PDB entry 8RIG | electron microscopy, 3.41 A resolution | chains 2 and 5 of the 8 polymer chains in the assembly

[Chain 2]
Name: DNA replication licensing factor MCM2
Organism: Saccharomyces cerevisiae S288C
Notes: EC 3.6.4.12
Reference sequence: P29469 (MCM2_YEAST); residue numbers follow UniProt; this construct covers 1-868
Sequence (868 residues; numbered 1 to 868; the number before each row is that of its first residue):
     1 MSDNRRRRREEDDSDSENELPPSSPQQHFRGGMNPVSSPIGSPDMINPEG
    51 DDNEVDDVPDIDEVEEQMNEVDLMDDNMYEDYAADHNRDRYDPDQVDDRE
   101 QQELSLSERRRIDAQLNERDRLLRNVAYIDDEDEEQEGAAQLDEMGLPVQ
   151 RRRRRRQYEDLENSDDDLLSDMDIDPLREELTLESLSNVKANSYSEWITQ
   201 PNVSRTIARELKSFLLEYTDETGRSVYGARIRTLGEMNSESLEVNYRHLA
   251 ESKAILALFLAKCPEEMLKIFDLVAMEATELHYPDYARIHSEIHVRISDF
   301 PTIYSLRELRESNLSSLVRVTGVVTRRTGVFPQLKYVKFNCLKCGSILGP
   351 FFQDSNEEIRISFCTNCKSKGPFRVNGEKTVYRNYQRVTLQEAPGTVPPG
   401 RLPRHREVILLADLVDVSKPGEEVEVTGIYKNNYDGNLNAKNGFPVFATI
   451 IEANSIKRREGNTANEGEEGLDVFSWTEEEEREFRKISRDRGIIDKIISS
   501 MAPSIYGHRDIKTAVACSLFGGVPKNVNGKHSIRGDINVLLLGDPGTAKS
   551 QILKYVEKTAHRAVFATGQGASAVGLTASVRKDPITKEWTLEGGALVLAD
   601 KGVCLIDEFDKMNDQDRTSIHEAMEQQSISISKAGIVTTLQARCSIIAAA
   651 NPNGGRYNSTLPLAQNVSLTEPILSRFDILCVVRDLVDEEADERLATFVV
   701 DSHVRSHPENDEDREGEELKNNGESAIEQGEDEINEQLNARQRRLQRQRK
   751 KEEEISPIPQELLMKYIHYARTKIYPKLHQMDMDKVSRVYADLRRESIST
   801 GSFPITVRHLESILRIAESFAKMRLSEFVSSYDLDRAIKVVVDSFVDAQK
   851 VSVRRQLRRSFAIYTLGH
Unresolved in the structure: 1-180, 460-472, 711-755, 865-868
Metal / ion sites: Zn2+: Cys341, Cys344, Cys364, Cys367; Mg2+: Ser550 (together with ATP)
Ligand contacts:
  - ADP (adenosine-5'-diphosphate): His531, Ile533, Arg676, Val807, Arg808, Glu811
  - ATP (adenosine-5'-triphosphate): Ser504, Ile505, Tyr506, Pro545, Gly546, Thr547, Ala548, Lys549, Ser550, Gln551, Glu608, Asn651, Leu695, Phe698
Swiss-Prot annotation at these positions:
  - zinc finger: Cys341 to Cys367 (C4-type)
  - motif: Ser675 to Asp678 (Arginine finger)
  - binding site (ATP): Gly543 to Ser550
  - modified residue (Phosphoserine): Ser14, Ser16, Ser23, Ser164, Ser170
  - natural variant: Glu392 (E392K: In allele MCM2-1)
  - mutagenesis: Cys364 (C364Y/F/S/H: Loss of activity), Cys367 (C367Y/F/S/H: Loss of activity), Lys549 (K549A: Reduces MCM2-7 complex helicase activity. Abolishes MCM2-7 complex helicase activity; when associated with MCM5 A-422. Reduces MCM2-7 complex helicase activity; when associated with MCM3 A-415), Arg676 (R676A: Loss of MCM2-7 complex helicase activity)

[Chain 5]
Name: Minichromosome maintenance protein 5
Organism: Saccharomyces cerevisiae S288C
Notes: EC 3.6.4.12
Reference sequence: P29496 (MCM5_YEAST); residue numbers follow UniProt; this construct covers 1-775
Sequence (775 residues; numbered 1 to 775; the number before each row is that of its first residue):
     1 MSFDRPEIYSAPVLQGESPNDDDNTEIIKSFKNFILEFRLDSQFIYRDQL
    51 RNNILVKNYSLTVNMEHLIGYNEDIYKKLSDEPSDIIPLFETAITQVAKR
   101 ISILSRAQSANNNDKDPENTSMDTDSLLLNSLPTFQLILNSNANQIPLRD
   151 LDSEHVSKIVRLSGIIISTSVLSSRATYLSIMCRNCRHTTSITINNFNSI
   201 TGNTVSLPRSCLSTIESESSMANESNIGDESTKKNCGPDPYIIIHESSKF
   251 IDQQFLKLQEIPELVPVGEMPRNLTMTCDRYLTNKVIPGTRVTIVGIYSI
   301 YNSKNGAGSGRSGGGNGGSGVAIRTPYIKILGIQSDVETSSIWNSVTMFT
   351 EEEEEEFLQLSRNPKLYEILTNSIAPSIFGNEDIKKAIVCLLMGGSKKIL
   401 PDGMRLRGDINVLLLGDPGTAKSQLLKFVEKVSPIAVYTSGKGSSAAGLT
   451 ASVQRDPMTREFYLEGGAMVLADGGVVCIDEFDKMRDEDRVAIHEAMEQQ
   501 TISIAKAGITTVLNSRTSVLAAANPIYGRYDDLKSPGDNIDFQTTILSRF
   551 DMIFIVKDDHNEERDISIANHVINIHTGNANAMQNQQEENGSEISIEKMK
   601 RYITYCRLKCAPRLSPQAAEKLSSNFVTIRKQLLINELESTERSSIPITI
   651 RQLEAIIRITESLAKLELSPIAQERHVDEAIRLFQASTMDAASQDPIGGL
   701 NQASGTSLSEIRRFEQELKRRLPIGWSTSYQTLRREFVDTHRFSQLALDK
   751 ALYALEKHETIQLRHQGQNIYRSGV
Unresolved in the structure: 1-24, 106-130, 195-203, 215-233, 303-320, 702-775
Metal / ion sites: Zn2+: Cys183, Cys186, Cys211, Cys236; Mg2+: Ser423 (together with ADP)
Ligand contacts:
  - ADP (adenosine-5'-diphosphate), molecule 1: Ser377, Ile378, Phe379, Asn381, Asp417, Pro418, Gly419, Thr420, Ala421, Lys422, Ser423, Gln424, Val572
  - ADP, molecule 2: Glu498, Gln499, Ile650, Arg651, Glu654
Swiss-Prot annotation at these positions:
  - motif: Ser548 to Asp551 (Arginine finger)
  - binding site (ATP): Gly416 to Ser423
  - mutagenesis: Lys422 (K422A: Loss of MCM2-7 complex helicase activity)

[How chain 2 and chain 5 interact]
Contacting residue pairs - 96 pairs, chain 2 then chain 5:
  Arg327(2) - Arg149(5)
  Arg327(2) - Glu269(5)  salt bridge
  Arg327(2) - Arg272(5)
  Phe331(2) - Ile323(5)  hydrophobic
  Phe331(2) - Arg324(5)
  Pro332(2) - Ile300(5)  hydrophobic
  Pro332(2) - Ile323(5)
  Pro332(2) - Arg324(5)  hydrogen bond (backbone-backbone)
  Gln333(2) - Ala322(5)
  Leu334(2) - Ala322(5)
  Asn356(2) - Val321(5)
  Glu378(2) - Glu82(5)
  Glu378(2) - Ser84(5)
  Glu378(2) - Ser157(5)
  Lys379(2) - Glu82(5)  salt bridge
  Tyr382(2) - Ser153(5)
  Asn384(2) - Asp152(5)
  Asn384(2) - Ser153(5)
  Tyr385(2) - Ile323(5)  hydrophobic
  Asp416(2) - Arg272(5)  salt bridge
  Pro420(2) - Glu269(5)
  Lys525(2) - His576(5)
  Asn526(2) - Asn581(5)
  Val527(2) - Ser377(5)
  Val527(2) - Ala580(5)
  Val527(2) - Asn581(5)
  Asn528(2) - Asn581(5)  hydrogen bond (backbone-side chain)
  Asn528(2) - Ala582(5)
  Asn528(2) - Asn585(5)
  Asn528(2) - Gln586(5)  hydrogen bond
  Lys530(2) - Pro376(5)
  Lys530(2) - Phe428(5)
  Lys530(2) - Ile594(5)
  Lys530(2) - Ile596(5)
  His531(2) - Ser377(5)
  Arg562(2) - Glu263(5)  hydrogen bond (side chain-backbone)
  Arg562(2) - Val265(5)
  Thr577(2) - Ser445(5)
  Ala578(2) - Ala446(5)
  Asp583(2) - Met270(5)
  Pro584(2) - Met270(5)
  Glu588(2) - Asn273(5)  hydrogen bond
  Trp589(2) - Ile167(5)
  Trp589(2) - Pro457(5)  hydrophobic
  Trp589(2) - Met458(5)  hydrophobic
  Thr590(2) - Gln259(5)
  Leu591(2) - Gln259(5)  hydrogen bond (backbone-side chain)
  Val597(2) - Pro262(5)
  Val597(2) - Glu263(5)
  Asp600(2) - Glu263(5)
  Thr618(2) - Gly443(5)
  Ser619(2) - Ser445(5)  hydrogen bond
  His621(2) - Glu481(5)  salt bridge
  Glu622(2) - Ser444(5)
  Glu622(2) - Ser445(5)  hydrogen bond (side chain-backbone)
  Glu625(2) - Lys427(5)  hydrogen bond (backbone-side chain)
  Glu625(2) - Tyr438(5)  hydrogen bond
  Gln626(2) - Glu430(5)  hydrogen bond
  Gln626(2) - Tyr438(5)
  Ile629(2) - Ser445(5)
  Ser630(2) - Ser445(5)
  Ile631(2) - Ala446(5)
  Ser632(2) - Ala446(5)  hydrogen bond (backbone-backbone)
  Ser632(2) - Glu465(5)  hydrogen bond (side chain-backbone)
  Ser632(2) - Gly466(5)
  Lys633(2) - Ala446(5)
  Lys633(2) - Glu465(5)  salt bridge
  Ala634(2) - Tyr463(5)
  Gly635(2) - Pro288(5)
  Ile636(2) - Ile167(5)
  Thr638(2) - Gly289(5)  hydrogen bond (side chain-backbone)
  Gln641(2) - Glu263(5)
  Pro672(2) - Glu481(5)
  Pro672(2) - Lys484(5)
  Gln780(2) - Asn574(5)
  Gln780(2) - Thr577(5)
  Gln780(2) - Asn579(5)
  Met783(2) - Asn570(5)
  Met783(2) - Ile573(5)  hydrophobic
  Met783(2) - Asn574(5)
  Val786(2) - Ile573(5)  hydrophobic
  Ser787(2) - Ile566(5)
  Ser787(2) - Ala569(5)
  Ser787(2) - Asn570(5)  hydrogen bond
  Tyr790(2) - Asp565(5)
  Tyr790(2) - Ala569(5)  hydrophobic
  Arg794(2) - Asp558(5)  salt bridge
  Arg794(2) - Asp559(5)
  Arg794(2) - His560(5)  hydrogen bond
  Arg794(2) - Asp565(5)  salt bridge
  Ile798(2) - His560(5)
  Pro804(2) - Arg529(5)
  Val807(2) - Ile568(5)  hydrophobic
  Leu810(2) - Val572(5)  hydrophobic
  Glu811(2) - His576(5)  salt bridge
  Leu814(2) - His576(5)
Also at the interface, not in a pair above, chain 2 (73 interface residues in all): Gly329, Val375, Arg383, Ser532, Ile533, Ala563, Leu598, Val637, Leu640, Leu778, Arg788, Ala791, Thr806, Arg808
Also at the interface, not in a pair above, chain 5 (82 interface residues in all): Asp85, Val156, Ile165, Lys257, Leu264, Pro266, Val267, Pro326, Ser373, Ile378, Pro418, Gly419, Ser423, Gln424, Lys431, Ser440, Lys442, Ala447, Asp480, Arg564, Ile575

[Summary]
73 residues of chain 2 face 82 of chain 5 across their interface; the contacts include 16 hydrogen bonds and 8
salt bridges. Polar pairs include Arg327(2)-Glu269(5), Lys379(2)-Glu82(5) and Asp416(2)-Arg272(5). One ADP
molecule is bound between chain 2 and chain 5.
Chain 2 is DNA replication licensing factor MCM2 and chain 5 is Minichromosome maintenance protein 5, both
from Saccharomyces cerevisiae S288C; the structure, Cryo-EM structure of an MCM helicase single hexamer loaded
onto dsDNA, was determined by electron microscopy (same publication as 9I3I and 8RIF).
